PDB entry 1NSW | X-ray diffraction, 1.90 A resolution | chains A and B of the 4 polymer chains in the assembly

# Chain A (and B)
Name: Thioredoxin
From: Alicyclobacillus acidocaldarius
Notes: EC 1.8.1.9; chain B of this document is another copy of the same molecule, construct and numbering; everything in this record applies to it too
UniProt: P80579 (THIO_ALIAC); numbering as in UniProt (aligned over 1-105)
Chain sequence (105 residues; row label = number of the first residue in the row):
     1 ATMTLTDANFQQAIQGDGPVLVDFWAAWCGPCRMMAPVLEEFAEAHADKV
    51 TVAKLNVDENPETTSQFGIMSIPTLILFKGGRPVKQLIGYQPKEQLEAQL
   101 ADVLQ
Disulfides: C29-C32
Sequence notes: engineered mutation G18 (Lys in P80579)

# How chain A and chain B interact
Residue-residue contacts (31; chain A residue first):
  W28(A) - G68(B)
  W28(A) - M70(B)  hydrophobic
  V57(A) - M70(B)  hydrophobic
  G68(A) - Q86(B)
  I69(A) - M70(B)
  I69(A) - Q86(B)
  M70(A) - G68(B)
  M70(A) - I69(B)
  M70(A) - M70(B)
  M70(A) - S71(B)
  M70(A) - P73(B)
  M70(A) - T74(B)
  M70(A) - Q86(B)  hydrogen bond (backbone-side chain)
  M70(A) - L87(B)
  M70(A) - I88(B)  hydrophobic
  S71(A) - F67(B)  hydrogen bond (side chain-backbone)
  S71(A) - G68(B)
  S71(A) - M70(B)
  S71(A) - I76(B)
  S71(A) - Q86(B)  hydrogen bond (backbone-side chain)
  I72(A) - F67(B)  hydrogen bond (backbone-backbone)
  I72(A) - G68(B)  hydrogen bond (backbone-backbone)
  I72(A) - M70(B)  hydrophobic
  T74(A) - Q86(B)  hydrogen bond
  Q86(A) - Q86(B)  hydrogen bond
  L87(A) - R82(B)
  I88(A) - P83(B)
  I88(A) - K85(B)
  I88(A) - Q86(B)
  Q91(A) - R82(B)
  Q99(A) - R82(B)  hydrogen bond
Other interface residues (no listed pair), chain A (14 interface residues in all): P31
Other interface residues (no listed pair), chain B (16 interface residues in all): Q66, V84

# In short
Chain A and chain B form an interface of 14 and 16 residues respectively; the contacts include 8 hydrogen
bonds. Among the polar pairs are M70(A)-Q86(B), S71(A)-F67(B) and S71(A)-Q86(B).
Chain A and chain B are both Thioredoxin (Alicyclobacillus acidocaldarius); the structure, The Crystal
Structure of the K18G Mutant of the thioredoxin from Alicyclobacillus acidocaldarius, was determined by X-ray
diffraction together with 1NW2 from the same study.
